PDB entry 8TL1 | X-ray diffraction, 3.16 A resolution | chain A

# Chain A
Protein: Protein sigma-NS
Reference sequence: P03526 (SIGNS_REOVD); residues 18-366 here = UniProt positions 18-366
Chain sequence (349 residues; row label = number of the first residue in the row):
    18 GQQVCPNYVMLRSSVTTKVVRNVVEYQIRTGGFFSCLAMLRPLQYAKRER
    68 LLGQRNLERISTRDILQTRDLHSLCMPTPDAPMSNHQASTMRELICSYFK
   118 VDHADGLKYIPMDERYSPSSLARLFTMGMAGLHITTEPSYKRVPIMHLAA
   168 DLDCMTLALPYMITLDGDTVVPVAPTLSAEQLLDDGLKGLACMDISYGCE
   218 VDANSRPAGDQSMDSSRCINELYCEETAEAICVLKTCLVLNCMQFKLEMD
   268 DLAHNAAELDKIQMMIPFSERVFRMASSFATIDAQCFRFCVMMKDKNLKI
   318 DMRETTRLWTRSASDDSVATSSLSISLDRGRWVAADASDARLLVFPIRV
Disordered / not traced: 18, 218-229
Small-molecule neighbours:
  - glycocholic acid (GCH), molecule 1: T107, E110, L111, S114, G203, L204, Y240, E242, A245, E246, C249
  - glycocholic acid (GCH), molecule 2: I180, T181, L182, A208, C209, N237, Y240, K252
UniProt features mapped onto this chain:
  - natural variant: M260 (M260T: In strain: Mutant tsE320)

# In short
Bound to chain A: glycocholic acid.
Chain A is Protein sigma-NS; the structure, Structure of Orthoreovirus RNA Chaperone SigmaNS N17, was
determined by X-ray diffraction, deposited together with 8TKA and 8TL8.
